Entry 9FAV (electron microscopy, 3.20 A resolution); this record covers chains E and D of the 10 polymer chains in the assembly.

# Chain E (and D)
Protein: Gamma-aminobutyric acid receptor subunit beta-3
Source organism: Homo sapiens
Notes: chain D of this document is another copy of the same molecule, construct and numbering; everything in this record applies to it too
UniProt: P28472 (GBRB3_HUMAN); residues 9-447 here correspond to UniProt positions 34-472 (UniProt number = residue number + 25)
Amino-acid sequence (439 residues; numbered 9 to 447; the number before each row is that of its first residue):
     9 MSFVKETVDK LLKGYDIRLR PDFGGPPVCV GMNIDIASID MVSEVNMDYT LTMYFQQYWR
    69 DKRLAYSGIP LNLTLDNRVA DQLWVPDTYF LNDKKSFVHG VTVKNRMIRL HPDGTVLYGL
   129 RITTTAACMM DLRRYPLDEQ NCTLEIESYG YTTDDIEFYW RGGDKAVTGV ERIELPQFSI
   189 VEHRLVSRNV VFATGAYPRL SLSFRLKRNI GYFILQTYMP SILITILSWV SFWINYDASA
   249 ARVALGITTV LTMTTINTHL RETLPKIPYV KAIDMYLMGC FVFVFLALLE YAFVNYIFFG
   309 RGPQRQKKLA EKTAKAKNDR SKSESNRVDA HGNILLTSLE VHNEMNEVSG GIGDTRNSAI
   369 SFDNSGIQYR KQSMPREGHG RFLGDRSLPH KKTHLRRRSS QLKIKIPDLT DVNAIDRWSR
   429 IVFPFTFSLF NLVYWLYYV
Unresolved in the structure: 311-418 (chain D: 310-418)
Disulfides: Cys-136/Cys-150
Swiss-Prot annotation at these positions:
  - binding site (benzamidine): Asp-95 to Tyr-97, Glu-155 to Tyr-157, Phe-200
  - binding site (4-aminobutanoate): Tyr-97, Glu-155, Tyr-157, Thr-202
  - binding site (histamine): Tyr-97, Ser-156, Tyr-157, Thr-202
  - glycosylation (N-linked (GlcNAc...) asparagine): Asn-80, Asn-149

# Interface between chain E and chain D
Pairs across the interface - 80 pairs, chain E then chain D:
  Asp-24(E) / Lys-13(D)  salt bridge
  Ile-25(E) / Asp-84(D)
  Ile-25(E) / Arg-86(D)  hydrogen bond (backbone-side chain)
  Arg-26(E) / Val-87(D)
  Arg-26(E) / Gln-90(D)  hydrogen bond
  Leu-27(E) / Val-12(D)  hydrophobic
  Gly-32(E) / Met-9(D)
  Asp-95(E) / Val-111(D)
  Thr-96(E) / Thr-110(D)  hydrogen bond (backbone-side chain)
  Tyr-97(E) / Tyr-62(D)
  Tyr-97(E) / Val-109(D)
  Tyr-97(E) / Asn-113(D)
  Tyr-97(E) / Arg-129(D)
  Phe-98(E) / Val-109(D)  hydrophobic
  Phe-98(E) / Arg-129(D)  hydrogen bond (backbone-side chain)
  Leu-99(E) / Tyr-62(D)
  Leu-99(E) / Arg-129(D)  hydrogen bond (backbone-side chain)
  Asp-101(E) / His-107(D)
  Asp-101(E) / Arg-129(D)  salt bridge
  Lys-102(E) / Asp-48(D)  salt bridge
  Lys-102(E) / Phe-105(D)
  Lys-102(E) / His-107(D)
  Ser-104(E) / Val-109(D)
  Phe-105(E) / Val-109(D)
  Ile-130(E) / Val-109(D)  hydrophobic
  Met-137(E) / Glu-182(D)
  Tyr-157(E) / Tyr-62(D)  hydrogen bond
  Tyr-157(E) / Asn-113(D)
  Tyr-157(E) / Arg-114(D)
  Tyr-157(E) / Met-115(D)
  Tyr-157(E) / Leu-128(D)
  Tyr-157(E) / Arg-129(D)  hydrogen bond (side chain-backbone)
  Gly-158(E) / Thr-82(D)
  Thr-202(E) / Arg-117(D)  hydrogen bond
  Tyr-205(E) / Arg-117(D)
  Ser-247(E) / Ala-249(D)
  Ala-248(E) / Ala-248(D)  hydrophobic
  Ala-248(E) / Ala-249(D)
  Val-251(E) / Ala-249(D)
  Val-251(E) / Leu-253(D)  hydrophobic
  Ile-255(E) / Leu-253(D)  hydrophobic
  Ile-255(E) / Thr-256(D)
  Val-258(E) / Ile-232(D)  hydrophobic
  Val-258(E) / Leu-235(D)  hydrophobic
  Leu-259(E) / Thr-260(D)
  Thr-262(E) / Thr-260(D)
  Thr-262(E) / Ile-264(D)
  Asn-265(E) / Gln-224(D)
  His-267(E) / His-267(D)  hydrogen bond
  Arg-269(E) / Tyr-220(D)  hydrogen bond
  Arg-269(E) / Gln-224(D)
  Arg-269(E) / Thr-225(D)
  Arg-269(E) / Leu-268(D)
  Arg-269(E) / Thr-271(D)
  Glu-270(E) / Glu-270(D)
  Ile-275(E) / Pro-184(D)  hydrophobic
  Ile-275(E) / Tyr-220(D)
  Pro-276(E) / Pro-184(D)
  Pro-276(E) / Gln-185(D)
  Pro-276(E) / Tyr-220(D)  hydrophobic
  Tyr-277(E) / Tyr-220(D)
  Val-278(E) / Gly-219(D)
  Val-278(E) / Leu-223(D)  hydrophobic
  Lys-279(E) / Tyr-220(D)
  Asp-282(E) / Tyr-220(D)
  Asp-282(E) / Gln-224(D)
  Met-283(E) / Leu-223(D)  hydrophobic
  Met-286(E) / Leu-223(D)
  Met-286(E) / Met-227(D)  hydrophobic
  Phe-289(E) / Leu-231(D)  hydrophobic
  Phe-293(E) / Leu-231(D)
  Phe-293(E) / Ile-234(D)  hydrophobic
  Phe-293(E) / Leu-235(D)  hydrophobic
  Leu-296(E) / Leu-235(D)  hydrophobic
  Leu-297(E) / Leu-235(D)  hydrophobic
  Ala-300(E) / Val-238(D)  hydrophobic
  Asn-303(E) / Asn-243(D)
  Tyr-304(E) / Trp-241(D)
  Phe-307(E) / Asn-243(D)
  Arg-309(E) / Arg-425(D)
Interface residues without a listed pair, chain E (56 interface residues in all): Phe-31, Val-93, Pro-94, Asn-100, Lys-103, Leu-128, Thr-266, Val-290
Interface residues without a listed pair, chain D (59 interface residues in all): Leu-20, Leu-83, Gly-127, Pro-228, Ile-242, Asp-245, Ala-246, Thr-257, Leu-259, Thr-263, Asp-419

# In short
56 residues of chain E face 59 of chain D across their interface; the contacts include 10 hydrogen bonds and 3
salt bridges. Polar pairs include Asp-24(E)/Lys-13(D), Asp-101(E)/Arg-129(D) and Lys-102(E)/Asp-48(D).
Chain E and chain D are both Gamma-aminobutyric acid receptor subunit beta-3 (Homo sapiens); the structure,
CryoEM structure of human full-length beta3gamma2 GABA(A) receptor in complex with GARLH4, the TMD of
Neuroligin2 ..., was determined by electron microscopy.
